4BWG - chains A and C of the 6 polymer chains in the assembly; structure by X-ray diffraction, 2.60 A resolution.

[Chain A]
Molecule: SUBA
Organism: Escherichia coli
Reference sequence: Q6EZC2 (Q6EZC2_ECOLX); residue numbers follow UniProt; this construct covers 1-347
Amino-acid sequence (347 residues; numbered 1 to 347; the number before each row is that of its first residue):
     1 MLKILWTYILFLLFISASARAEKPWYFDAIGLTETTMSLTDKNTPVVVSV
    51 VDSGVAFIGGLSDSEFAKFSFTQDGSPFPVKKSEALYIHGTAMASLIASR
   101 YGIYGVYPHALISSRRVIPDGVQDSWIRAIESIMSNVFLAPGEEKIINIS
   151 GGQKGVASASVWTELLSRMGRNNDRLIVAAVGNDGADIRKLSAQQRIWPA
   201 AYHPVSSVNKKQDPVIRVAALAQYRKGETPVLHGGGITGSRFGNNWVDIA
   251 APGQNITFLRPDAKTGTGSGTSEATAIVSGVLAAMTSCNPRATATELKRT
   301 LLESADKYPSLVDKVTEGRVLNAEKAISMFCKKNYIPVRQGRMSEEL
Disordered / not traced: 1-22, 344-347
Disulfide bonds: Cys-288/Cys-331
Curated features (UniProtKB/Swiss-Prot):
  - region: Asn-322 to Leu-347 (A2 domain)
  - motif: Ser-344 to Leu-347 (Prevents secretion from ER)
  - active site (Charge relay system): Asp-52, His-89, Ser-272
  - natural variant: Ala-263 (A263G: In strain: O29)
  - mutagenesis: Ser-272 (S272A: Reduces cytotoxicity on Vero cells by more than 99.9%, no toxic effect on mice when injected as purified SubAB5 ...)
Reported in the primary citation:
  - contacts within the chain: Phe-69/Phe-138 (hydrophobic contact), Phe-66/Phe-138 (hydrophobic contact)
  - catalytic residues: Asp-52, His-89, Ser-272
  - conformationally variable residues (loop rearrangement, side-chain flip): Lys-42 to Pro-45, Ser-135 to Pro-141, Arg-291

[Chain C]
Molecule: Subtilase cytotoxin, subunit B
Organism: Escherichia coli
Reference sequence: Q3ZTX8 (Q3ZTX8_ECOLX); residues 1-118 here correspond to UniProt positions 24-141 (UniProt number = residue number + 23)
Amino-acid sequence (120 residues; each row starts with the number of its first residue):
     1 EWTGDARDGMFSGVVITQFHTGQIDNKPYFCIEGKQSAGSSISACSMKNS
    51 SVWGASFSTLYNQALYFYTTGQPVRIYYEPGVWTYPPFVKALTSNALVGL
   101 STCTTSTECFGPDRKKNSLE
Disordered / not traced: 115-120
Construct notes: expression tag (119-120)
Disulfide bonds: Cys-103/Cys-109
Reported in the primary citation:
  - mutagenesis - Y68A, G71D: abolished expression
  - mutagenesis - I16A, T17A, S58A, Y61A, N62A, L65A, T69A: unchanged binding to SUBA (chain A)
  - mutagenesis - T70A: decreased localization

[Interface between chain A and chain C]
Pairs across the interface (23):
  Asp-41(A) / Tyr-66(C)  hydrogen bond
  Asn-43(A) / Tyr-66(C)  hydrogen bond
  Asn-43(A) / Gln-72(C)
  Thr-44(A) / Thr-70(C)
  Pro-45(A) / Thr-70(C)
  Pro-45(A) / Gln-72(C)
  Leu-139(A) / Val-15(C)  hydrophobic
  Leu-139(A) / Lys-35(C)
  Leu-139(A) / Gln-36(C)
  Leu-139(A) / Ser-37(C)
  Ala-140(A) / Gly-71(C)
  Pro-141(A) / Thr-69(C)
  Pro-141(A) / Gly-71(C)
  Asn-289(A) / Thr-69(C)
  Pro-290(A) / Thr-69(C)
  Pro-290(A) / Thr-70(C)
  Arg-291(A) / Ile-16(C)  hydrogen bond (side chain-backbone)
  Arg-291(A) / Tyr-68(C)  hydrogen bond (side chain-backbone)
  Arg-291(A) / Thr-69(C)
  Val-338(A) / Tyr-66(C)
  Val-338(A) / Thr-69(C)
  Gly-341(A) / Asn-62(C)
  Arg-342(A) / Asn-62(C)  hydrogen bond (backbone-side chain)
Other interface residues (no listed pair), chain C (15 interface residues in all): Thr-17, Ser-58, Thr-59
The authors on this interface:
  - specific contacts: Asn-43(A)/Tyr-66(C) (hydrogen bond), Leu-139(A)/Val-15(C), Leu-139(A)/Thr-17(C), Arg-291(A)/Tyr-68(C), Gly-71(C)/Pro-141(A) (hydrophobic contact)
  - interface residues, chain A: Pro-45(A), Leu-139(A), Ala-140(A), Pro-141(A), Pro-290(A), Val-338(A)
  - interface residues, chain C: Val-15(C), Ile-16(C), Thr-17(C), Ser-58(C), Asn-62(C), Tyr-66(C), Tyr-68(C), Thr-69(C), Thr-70(C), Gly-71(C), Gln-72(C)
  - hot spots on chain C (mutagenesis) - Y66A, T70A, T70D: decreased binding to SUBA (chain A)

[Summary]
Chain A and chain C form an interface of 13 and 15 residues respectively; the contacts include 5 hydrogen
bonds. Polar contacts include Asp-41(A)/Tyr-66(C), Asn-43(A)/Tyr-66(C) and Arg-291(A)/Ile-16(C). The authors
report a hydrogen bond between Asn-43(A) and Tyr-66(C); contacts between Leu-139(A) and Val-15(C), Leu-139(A)
and Thr-17(C) and Arg-291(A) and Tyr-68(C); a hydrophobic contact between Gly-71(C) and Pro-141(A). From the
paper: catalytic residues Asp-52(A), His-89(A) and Ser-272(A); Y66A, T70A and T70D of chain C reduce binding
to SUBA (chain A); 12 substitutions were tested in all.
Here chain A is SUBA and chain C is Subtilase cytotoxin, subunit B, both from Escherichia coli. Entry 4BWG
(Structural basis of subtilase cytotoxin SubAB assembly) was determined by X-ray diffraction.
